PDB entry 8EQE | X-ray diffraction, 2.56 A resolution | chain AAA

# Chain AAA
Protein: Eukaryotic translation initiation factor 2-alpha kinase 3
From: Homo sapiens
Notes: EC 2.7.11.1
UniProtKB: Q9NZJ5 (E2AK3_HUMAN); residue numbers follow UniProt; this construct covers 575-666, 873-1094
Sequence (317 residues; row label = number of the first residue in the row; note: 205 numbers in that range are skipped by the numbering (no residue carries them; nothing is unmodelled there)):
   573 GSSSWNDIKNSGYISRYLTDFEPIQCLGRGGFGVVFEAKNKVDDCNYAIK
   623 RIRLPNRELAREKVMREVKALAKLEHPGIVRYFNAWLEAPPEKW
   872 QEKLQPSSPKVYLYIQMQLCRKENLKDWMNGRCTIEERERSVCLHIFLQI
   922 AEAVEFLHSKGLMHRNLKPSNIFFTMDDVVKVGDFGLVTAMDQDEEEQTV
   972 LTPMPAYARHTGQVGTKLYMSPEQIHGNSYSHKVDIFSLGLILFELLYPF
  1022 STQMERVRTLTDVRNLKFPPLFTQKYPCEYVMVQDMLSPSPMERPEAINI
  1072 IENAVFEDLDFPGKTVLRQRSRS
Unresolved in the structure: 573-584, 604, 872-879, 961-986, 1081-1094
Sequence notes: expression tag (573-574); engineered mutation Asn937 (Asp in Q9NZJ5)
Ligand contacts: WQ2 ((2R)-N-[(4M)-4-(4-amino-2,7-dimethyl-7H-pyrrolo[2,3-d]pyrimidin-5-yl)-3-methylphenyl]-2-hydroxy-2-[3-(trifluoromethyl)phenyl]acetamide): Leu599, Gly600, Val607, Ala620, Lys622, Val640, Leu643, Ala644, Ile651, Val652, Tyr654, Ile886, Met888, Gln889, Leu890, Cys891, Arg892, Lys893, Phe944, Gly954, Asp955, Phe956, Leu958
Curated features (UniProtKB/Swiss-Prot):
  - binding site (ATP): Leu599 to Val607, Lys622
  - modified residue: Tyr619 (Phosphotyrosine), Thr982 (Phosphothreonine), Ser1094 (Phosphoserine)

# Overview
Chain AAA binds compound WQ2. Curated annotation (UniProt) lists 10 ATP-binding residues.
Chain AAA is Eukaryotic translation initiation factor 2-alpha kinase 3 (Homo sapiens); the structure,
Co-crystal structure of PERK with compound 26, was determined by X-ray diffraction together with 8EQ9 and 8EQD
from the same study.
